5J0O - chains A and T of the 4 polymer chains in the assembly; structure by X-ray diffraction, 2.00 A resolution.

# Chain A
Molecule: DNA polymerase beta
Organism: Homo sapiens
Notes: EC 2.7.7.7, 4.2.99.-
Reference sequence: P06746 (DPOLB_HUMAN); residue numbers follow UniProt; this construct covers 1-335
Chain sequence (335 residues; each row starts with the number of its first residue):
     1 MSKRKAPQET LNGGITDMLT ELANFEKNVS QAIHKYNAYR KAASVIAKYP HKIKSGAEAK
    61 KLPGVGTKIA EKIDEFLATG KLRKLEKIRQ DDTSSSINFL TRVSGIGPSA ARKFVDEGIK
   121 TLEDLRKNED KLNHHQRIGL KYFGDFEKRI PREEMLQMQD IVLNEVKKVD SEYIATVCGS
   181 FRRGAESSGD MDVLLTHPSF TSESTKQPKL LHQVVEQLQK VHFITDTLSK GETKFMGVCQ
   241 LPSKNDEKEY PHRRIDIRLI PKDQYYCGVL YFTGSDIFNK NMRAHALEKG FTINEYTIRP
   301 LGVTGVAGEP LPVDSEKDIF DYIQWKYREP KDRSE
Not modelled in the structure: 1-6, 205-206
Metal / ion sites: Na+ site 1: Lys-60, Leu-62, Val-65 (shared with 1 residue of chain D); Na+ site 2: Thr-101, Val-103, Ile-106 (shared with 1 residue of chain P)
Swiss-Prot annotation at these positions:
  - region: Arg-183 to Asp-192 (DNA-binding)
  - active site: Lys-72 (Nucleophile)
  - binding site (K(+)): Lys-60, Leu-62, Val-65, Thr-101, Val-103, Ile-106
  - binding site (Na(+)): Lys-60, Leu-62, Val-65, Thr-101, Val-103, Ile-106
  - binding site (dATP): Arg-149, Ser-180, Arg-183, Gly-189, Asp-190
  - binding site (dCTP): Arg-149, Ser-180, Arg-183, Gly-189, Asp-190
  - binding site (dGTP): Arg-149, Ser-180, Arg-183, Gly-189, Asp-190, Asp-192
  - binding site (dTTP): Arg-149, Ser-180, Arg-183, Gly-189, Asp-190
  - binding site (Mg(2+)): Asp-190, Asp-192, Asp-256
  - modified residue: Lys-72 (N6-acetyllysine), Arg-83 (Omega-N-methylarginine), Arg-152 (Omega-N-methylarginine)
  - cross-link (Glycyl lysine isopeptide (Lys-Gly)): Lys-41 (interchain with G-Cter in ubiquitin), Lys-61 (interchain with G-Cter in ubiquitin), Lys-81 (interchain with G-Cter in ubiquitin)
  - natural variant: Leu-22 (L22P: Found in a gastric cancer sample; uncertain significance), Tyr-39 (Y39C: Found in a gastric cancer sample; uncertain significance), Gly-118 (G118V: Decreased DNA-directed DNA polymerase activity), Arg-137 (R137Q: Decreased function in base-excision repair), Arg-149 (R149I: Decreased DNA-directed DNA polymerase activity), Asp-160 (D160N: Found in a gastric cancer sample; uncertain significance), Cys-239 (C239R: Found in a gastric cancer sample; uncertain significance), Lys-289 (K289M: Found in a colon cancer sample; uncertain significance), Asn-294 (N294D: Found in a gastric cancer sample; uncertain significance), Glu-295 (E295K: Found in a gastric cancer sample; uncertain significance)
  - mutagenesis: Phe-25 (F25W: No effect on 5'-dRP lyase activity. Decreased ssDNA binding), His-34 (H34G: Decreased 5'-dRP lyase activity. Decreased ssDNA binding), Lys-35 (K35A: Decreased 5'-dRP lyase activity. Decreased ssDNA binding. Loss of 5'-dRP lyase activity; when associated with A-68 and A-72. Decreased ssDNA binding; when associated with A-68 and A-72 ...), Tyr-39 (Y39F: No effect on 5'-dRP lyase activity; Y39Q: Abolishes DNA polymerase and 5'-dRP lyase activity), Lys-41 (K41R: Abolishes ubiquitination; when associated with R-61 and R-81), Lys-60 (K60A: Decreased 5'-dRP lyase activity. Decreased ssDNA binding), Lys-61 (K61R: Abolishes ubiquitination; when associated with R-41 and R-81), Lys-68 (K68A: No effect on 5'-dRP lyase activity. Decreased ssDNA binding. Loss of 5'-dRP lyase activity; when associated with A-35 and A-72. Decreased ssDNA binding; when associated with A-35 and A-72 ...), Glu-71 (E71Q: No effect on 5'-dRP lyase activity. No effect on structure shown by circular dichroism. No effect on ssDNA binding), Lys-72 (K72A: Severely reduced 5'-dRP lyase activity. Does not affect ssDNA binding. Loss of 5'-dRP lyase activity; when associated with A-35 and A-68. Decreased ssDNA binding ...), Glu-75 (E75A: Slightly decreased 5'-dRP lyase activity. Decreased ssDNA binding. No effect on structure shown by circular dichroism), Lys-81 (K81R: Abolishes ubiquitination; when associated with R-41 and R-61), 5 further mutagenesis entries in UniProt

# Chain T
Molecule: 16-nt DNA strand
Sequence (16 nucleotides; each row starts with the number of its first residue):
     1 CCGACAACGC ATCAGC

# Chain A / chain T interface
Pairs across the interface (15):
  His-34(A) with DC5(T), stacking on the base
  Asn-133(A) with DT12(T), phosphate contact
  His-134(A) with DT12(T), phosphate contact
  Ser-229(A) with DC10(T), phosphate contact; DA11(T), phosphate contact
  Lys-230(A) with DC10(T), hydrogen bond to the phosphate; DA11(T), hydrogen bond to the phosphate
  Gly-231(A) with DC10(T), phosphate contact
  Glu-232(A) with DC10(T), hydrogen bond to the phosphate
  Thr-233(A) with DG9(T), hydrogen bond to the phosphate; DC10(T), hydrogen bond to the phosphate
  Lys-234(A) with DG9(T), phosphate contact; DC10(T), hydrogen bond to the phosphate
  Tyr-271(A) with DA6(T), base contact
  Tyr-296(A) with DC8(T), sugar contact
Interface residues without a listed pair, chain A (12 interface residues in all): Leu-228

# In short
12 residues of chain A and 7 residues of chain T are in contact; the contacts include 6 hydrogen bonds and 1
aromatic stacking contact. Polar contacts include Lys-230(A)/DC10(T), Lys-230(A)/DA11(T) and
Glu-232(A)/DC10(T).
Chain A is DNA polymerase beta (Homo sapiens) and chain T is a 16-nt DNA strand; the structure, Binary complex
crystal structure of DNA polymerase Beta with A:A mismatch at the primer terminus, was determined by X-ray
diffraction, deposited together with 5J0P, 5J0Q, 5J0R, 5J0S, 5J0T, 5J0U and 16 further entries.
